7S6Q - chains A and B of the 8 polymer chains in the assembly; structure by X-ray diffraction, 1.96 A resolution.

# Chain A
Protein: Methane monooxygenase component A alpha chain
From: Methylosinus trichosporium OB3b
Notes: EC 1.-.-.-
Reference sequence: A0A2D2D5X0 (A0A2D2D5X0_METTR); residues 12-526 here = UniProt positions 12-526
Sequence (515 residues; row label = number of the first residue in the row):
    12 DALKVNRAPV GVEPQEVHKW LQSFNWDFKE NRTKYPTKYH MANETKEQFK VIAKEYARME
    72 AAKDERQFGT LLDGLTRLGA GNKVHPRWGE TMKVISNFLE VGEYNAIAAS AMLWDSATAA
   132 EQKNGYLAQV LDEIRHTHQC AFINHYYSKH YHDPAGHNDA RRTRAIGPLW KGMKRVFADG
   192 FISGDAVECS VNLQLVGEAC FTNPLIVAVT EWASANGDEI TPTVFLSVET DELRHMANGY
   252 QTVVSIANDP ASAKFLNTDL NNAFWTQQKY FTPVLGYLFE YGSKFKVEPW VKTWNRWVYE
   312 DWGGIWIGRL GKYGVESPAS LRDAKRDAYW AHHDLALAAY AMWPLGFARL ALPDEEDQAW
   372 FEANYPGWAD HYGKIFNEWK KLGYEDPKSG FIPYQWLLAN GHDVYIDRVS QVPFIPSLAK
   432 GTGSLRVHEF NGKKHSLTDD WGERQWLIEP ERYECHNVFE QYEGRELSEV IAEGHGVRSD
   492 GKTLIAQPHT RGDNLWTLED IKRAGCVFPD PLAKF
Ion coordination: Fe ion site 1: E114, E144, H147 (together with benzoic acid); Fe ion site 2: E144, E209, E243, H246 (together with benzoic acid)
Ligand contacts: benzoic acid (BEZ): L110, G113, E114, A117, E144, H147, F188, F192, L204, G208, E209, T213, L216, E243, H246
Reported in the primary citation:
  - conformationally variable residues (helix shift, loop rearrangement, side-chain flip): T56 to I63, T129 to V141, E240 to N249
  - contacts within the chain: D143-H246 (hydrogen bond), Y67-D143 (hydrogen bond), D143-R245 (salt bridge)
  - Fe ion coordination: H246

# Chain B
Protein: Methane monooxygenase beta chain
From: Methylosinus trichosporium OB3b
Reference sequence: A0A2D2D5X7 (A0A2D2D5X7_METTR); residue numbers follow UniProt; this construct covers 4-395
Sequence (392 residues; numbered 4 to 395; the number before each row is that of its first residue):
     4 PQSSQVTKRG LTDPERAAII AAAVPDHALD TQRKYHYFIQ PRWKRLSEYE QLSCYAQPNP
    64 DWIAGGLDWG DWTQKFHGGR PSWGNESTEL RTTDWYRHRD PARRWHHPYV KDKSEEARYT
   124 QRFLAAYSSE GSIRTIDPYW RDEILNKYFG ALLYSEYGLF NAHSSVGRDC LSDTIRQTAV
   184 FAALDKVDNA QMIQMERLFI AKLVPGFDAS TDVPKKIWTT DPIYSGARAT VQEIWQGVQD
   244 WNEILWAGHA VYDATFGQFA RREFFQRLAT VYGDTLTPFF TAQSQTYFQT TRGAIDDLFV
   304 YCLANDSEFG AHNRTFLNAW TEHYLASSVA ALKDFVGLYA KVEKVAGATD RAGVSEALQR
   364 VFGDWKIDYA DKIGFRVDVD QKVDAVLAGY KN

# Chain A / chain B interface
Contacting residue pairs (264; chain A residue first):
  D12(A) - R137(B)
  A13(A) - R137(B)
  L14(A) - R137(B)  hydrogen bond (backbone-side chain)
  V16(A) - G134(B)
  V16(A) - I136(B)  hydrophobic
  V16(A) - R137(B)
  V16(A) - L206(B)
  N17(A) - S131(B)
  R18(A) - S131(B)
  R18(A) - S132(B)  hydrogen bond (side chain-backbone)
  R18(A) - G134(B)
  A19(A) - S131(B)  hydrogen bond (backbone-side chain)
  P20(A) - A128(B)
  P20(A) - S131(B)
  P20(A) - S132(B)
  V21(A) - L127(B)
  V21(A) - A128(B)  hydrogen bond (backbone-backbone)
  V21(A) - S131(B)  hydrogen bond (backbone-side chain)
  V21(A) - F202(B)
  G22(A) - Q124(B)
  G22(A) - L127(B)
  G22(A) - K205(B)  hydrogen bond (backbone-side chain)
  V23(A) - Q124(B)  hydrogen bond (backbone-side chain)
  V23(A) - M198(B)  hydrophobic
  V23(A) - F202(B)  hydrophobic
  E27(A) - L201(B)
  E27(A) - K205(B)  salt bridge
  V28(A) - Q194(B)
  V28(A) - L201(B)  hydrophobic
  W31(A) - Q197(B)
  W31(A) - L201(B)
  W31(A) - S213(B)
  W31(A) - T214(B)
  L32(A) - Q194(B)
  S34(A) - Y157(B)  hydrogen bond (backbone-side chain)
  S34(A) - T214(B)  hydrogen bond
  S34(A) - K218(B)  hydrogen bond (backbone-side chain)
  F35(A) - L156(B)  hydrophobic
  F35(A) - Y157(B)
  F35(A) - Y160(B)
  F35(A) - A193(B)
  F35(A) - Q197(B)
  N36(A) - Y160(B)
  N36(A) - K218(B)  hydrogen bond (backbone-side chain)
  N36(A) - W238(B)
  W37(A) - Y157(B)
  W37(A) - G161(B)
  W37(A) - W221(B)
  W37(A) - T222(B)
  W37(A) - R231(B)
  W37(A) - Q235(B)  hydrogen bond
  W37(A) - W238(B)  hydrophobic
  F39(A) - Q235(B)
  F39(A) - W238(B)  hydrophobic
  F39(A) - Q239(B)
  E41(A) - Q239(B)
  N42(A) - W238(B)
  N42(A) - Q239(B)  hydrogen bond
  R43(A) - Q239(B)  hydrogen bond (backbone-side chain)
  K45(A) - S168(B)  hydrogen bond
  K45(A) - W238(B)  hydrogen bond (side chain-backbone)
  K45(A) - Q239(B)
  K45(A) - V241(B)  hydrogen bond (side chain-backbone)
  K45(A) - Q242(B)
  K45(A) - I247(B)
  Y46(A) - S168(B)  hydrogen bond (side chain-backbone)
  Y46(A) - R171(B)
  Y46(A) - D172(B)  hydrogen bond
  Y46(A) - Q242(B)  hydrogen bond
  I63(A) - Q194(B)
  A64(A) - K116(B)
  A64(A) - L187(B)  hydrophobic
  A64(A) - D191(B)
  A64(A) - Q194(B)  hydrogen bond (backbone-side chain)
  K65(A) - K116(B)
  K65(A) - E119(B)
  K65(A) - A120(B)
  K65(A) - D191(B)  salt bridge
  K65(A) - M195(B)  hydrogen bond
  K65(A) - Q286(B)  hydrogen bond
  K65(A) - Y290(B)  hydrogen bond
  Y67(A) - H109(B)  hydrogen bond
  Y67(A) - V113(B)  hydrophobic
  A68(A) - V113(B)
  A68(A) - K116(B)
  A68(A) - S117(B)
  R69(A) - S117(B)
  R69(A) - R121(B)
  A72(A) - V113(B)
  A72(A) - S117(B)
  D75(A) - H110(B)  salt bridge
  D75(A) - V113(B)
  E76(A) - K114(B)  salt bridge
  F79(A) - W108(B)  hydrophobic
  F79(A) - H110(B)
  N93(A) - V27(B)
  K94(A) - L14(B)
  K94(A) - I23(B)
  V95(A) - I23(B)
  V95(A) - V27(B)
  H96(A) - I23(B)
  H96(A) - A26(B)
  P97(A) - A26(B)
  P97(A) - V27(B)
  E111(A) - Y38(B)  hydrogen bond
  E111(A) - A59(B)
  V112(A) - P61(B)  hydrophobic
  Y115(A) - A59(B)  hydrophobic
  Y115(A) - Q60(B)  hydrogen bond
  Y115(A) - W86(B)  hydrophobic
  Y115(A) - S175(B)
  Y115(A) - D176(B)  hydrogen bond (side chain-backbone)
  Y115(A) - R179(B)  hydrogen bond
  N116(A) - W86(B)
  I118(A) - R179(B)
  A119(A) - G170(B)
  A119(A) - R171(B)
  A122(A) - S167(B)
  A122(A) - G170(B)
  A122(A) - R171(B)
  M123(A) - R171(B)  hydrogen bond
  W125(A) - F163(B)  hydrophobic
  W125(A) - N164(B)  hydrogen bond
  W125(A) - H166(B)
  W125(A) - S167(B)
  W125(A) - A186(B)  hydrophobic
  D126(A) - S167(B)  hydrogen bond
  D126(A) - S168(B)
  A131(A) - Y160(B)
  K134(A) - Y160(B)
  K134(A) - N164(B)
  N135(A) - Q194(B)  hydrogen bond
  L138(A) - F163(B)  hydrophobic
  L138(A) - L187(B)  hydrophobic
  L138(A) - V190(B)  hydrophobic
  V141(A) - V183(B)  hydrophobic
  L142(A) - H109(B)  hydrogen bond (backbone-side chain)
  L142(A) - V183(B)  hydrophobic
  L142(A) - F184(B)  hydrophobic
  L142(A) - L187(B)  hydrophobic
  I145(A) - Q180(B)
  I145(A) - V183(B)  hydrophobic
  R146(A) - H109(B)
  T148(A) - A59(B)
  H149(A) - L55(B)
  H149(A) - S56(B)  hydrogen bond
  H149(A) - W108(B)
  H149(A) - H109(B)  hydrogen bond (side chain-backbone)
  H149(A) - Q180(B)  hydrogen bond
  A152(A) - Y38(B)
  A152(A) - L55(B)
  F153(A) - E51(B)
  F153(A) - L55(B)  hydrophobic
  N155(A) - Y38(B)
  H156(A) - Y38(B)
  H156(A) - E51(B)  salt bridge
  H156(A) - Q54(B)
  S159(A) - R36(B)  hydrogen bond (backbone-side chain)
  S159(A) - Y38(B)
  K160(A) - R36(B)  hydrogen bond (backbone-side chain)
  H161(A) - R36(B)
  Y162(A) - R36(B)  hydrogen bond (backbone-side chain)
  H163(A) - V27(B)
  H163(A) - P28(B)
  H163(A) - A31(B)
  H163(A) - L32(B)  hydrogen bond (backbone-backbone)
  D164(A) - L32(B)
  P165(A) - D33(B)
  P165(A) - Q35(B)
  P165(A) - R36(B)
  H168(A) - Y38(B)
  N169(A) - Q35(B)  hydrogen bond (side chain-backbone)
  N169(A) - K37(B)
  N169(A) - Y38(B)
  N169(A) - H39(B)  hydrogen bond (backbone-backbone)
  N169(A) - Y40(B)
  D170(A) - H39(B)
  D170(A) - Y40(B)  hydrogen bond
  D170(A) - F41(B)
  A171(A) - H39(B)  hydrogen bond (backbone-side chain)
  R172(A) - Y38(B)  hydrogen bond
  R172(A) - H39(B)  hydrogen bond (backbone-side chain)
  R172(A) - Q54(B)  hydrogen bond (side chain-backbone)
  R172(A) - L55(B)  hydrogen bond (side chain-backbone)
  R172(A) - S56(B)
  R172(A) - C57(B)  hydrogen bond (side chain-backbone)
  R172(A) - Y58(B)
  R172(A) - A59(B)
  R173(A) - Y40(B)  hydrogen bond
  R173(A) - F41(B)
  R175(A) - Y58(B)
  R175(A) - A59(B)
  R175(A) - P61(B)
  A176(A) - D71(B)
  A176(A) - W72(B)  hydrogen bond (backbone-side chain)
  W181(A) - P61(B)  hydrophobic
  W181(A) - D71(B)  hydrogen bond
  K182(A) - W72(B)  hydrogen bond (side chain-backbone)
  K182(A) - T76(B)
  K185(A) - D71(B)  salt bridge
  K185(A) - T76(B)  hydrogen bond (backbone-side chain)
  R186(A) - T76(B)  hydrogen bond (backbone-side chain)
  R186(A) - Q77(B)  hydrogen bond
  D190(A) - W75(B)
  D190(A) - T76(B)  hydrogen bond
  D190(A) - Q77(B)  hydrogen bond (side chain-backbone)
  D190(A) - S85(B)  hydrogen bond
  G191(A) - Q77(B)
  I193(A) - F79(B)
  I193(A) - S85(B)
  I193(A) - W86(B)  hydrophobic
  I193(A) - R171(B)  hydrogen bond (backbone-side chain)
  S194(A) - Q77(B)  hydrogen bond (side chain-backbone)
  S194(A) - K78(B)
  S194(A) - F79(B)
  S194(A) - S85(B)  hydrogen bond
  G195(A) - F79(B)
  E222(A) - T10(B)  hydrogen bond
  S225(A) - R12(B)
  S225(A) - G13(B)  hydrogen bond (backbone-backbone)
  A226(A) - T10(B)
  A226(A) - K11(B)
  A226(A) - G13(B)  hydrogen bond (backbone-backbone)
  A226(A) - R19(B)
  N227(A) - I23(B)
  G228(A) - G13(B)
  G228(A) - L14(B)
  E230(A) - R12(B)  salt bridge
  E230(A) - L14(B)
  F296(A) - R19(B)
  F296(A) - I22(B)  hydrophobic
  V298(A) - T10(B)
  R360(A) - L32(B)
  Q422(A) - T76(B)
  E460(A) - H80(B)
  E462(A) - K78(B)
  E462(A) - H80(B)
  E462(A) - G81(B)  hydrogen bond (side chain-backbone)
  E462(A) - G82(B)
  R463(A) - T76(B)
  R463(A) - Q77(B)
  R463(A) - K78(B)  hydrogen bond (side chain-backbone)
  R463(A) - F79(B)
  R463(A) - H80(B)  hydrogen bond
  Y464(A) - T76(B)
  Y464(A) - Q77(B)  hydrogen bond
  E465(A) - D74(B)
  E465(A) - K78(B)  salt bridge
  C466(A) - D74(B)
  C466(A) - W75(B)
  C466(A) - T76(B)
  H467(A) - G73(B)
  H467(A) - D74(B)  hydrogen bond (side chain-backbone)
  N468(A) - W72(B)
  V469(A) - W72(B)  hydrophobic
  Q472(A) - W72(B)
  Y473(A) - W72(B)
  R489(A) - L32(B)  hydrogen bond (side chain-backbone)
  R489(A) - D33(B)
  S490(A) - D33(B)  hydrogen bond
  S490(A) - T34(B)
  G503(A) - P28(B)
  G503(A) - H30(B)  hydrogen bond (backbone-side chain)
  G503(A) - L32(B)
Also at the interface, not in a pair above, chain A (122 interface residues in all): K15, P47, E71, A91, D143, Y158, A166, V420, T501, R502
Also at the interface, not in a pair above, chain B (118 interface residues in all): Q8, E53, L70, R83, P84, Y112, E133, A165, V234

# Summary
Chain A and chain B form an interface of 122 and 118 residues respectively; the contacts include 74 hydrogen
bonds and 8 salt bridges. Polar contacts include E27(A)-K205(B), K65(A)-D191(B) and D75(A)-H110(B). Chain A
binds benzoic acid. The paper reports Fe ion coordination by H246(A); conformational variability at T56(A),
T129(A) and E240(A).
Chain A is Methane monooxygenase component A alpha chain and chain B is Methane monooxygenase beta chain, both
from Methylosinus trichosporium OB3b; the structure, Complex structure of Methane monooxygenase hydroxylase
and regulatory subunit DBL2, was determined by X-ray diffraction (same publication as 7S6R, 7S6S, 7S6T and
7S7H).
